PDB entry 4J7R | X-ray diffraction, 2.30 A resolution | chains A and B

Chain A (and B):
Molecule: Isoamylase
Source organism: Chlamydomonas reinhardtii
Notes: EC 3.2.1.68; chain B of this document is another copy of the same molecule, construct and numbering; everything in this record applies to it too
UniProtKB: Q7X8Q2 (Q7X8Q2_CHLRE); residues 57-875 here = UniProt positions 57-875
Chain sequence (840 residues; each row starts with the number of its first residue):
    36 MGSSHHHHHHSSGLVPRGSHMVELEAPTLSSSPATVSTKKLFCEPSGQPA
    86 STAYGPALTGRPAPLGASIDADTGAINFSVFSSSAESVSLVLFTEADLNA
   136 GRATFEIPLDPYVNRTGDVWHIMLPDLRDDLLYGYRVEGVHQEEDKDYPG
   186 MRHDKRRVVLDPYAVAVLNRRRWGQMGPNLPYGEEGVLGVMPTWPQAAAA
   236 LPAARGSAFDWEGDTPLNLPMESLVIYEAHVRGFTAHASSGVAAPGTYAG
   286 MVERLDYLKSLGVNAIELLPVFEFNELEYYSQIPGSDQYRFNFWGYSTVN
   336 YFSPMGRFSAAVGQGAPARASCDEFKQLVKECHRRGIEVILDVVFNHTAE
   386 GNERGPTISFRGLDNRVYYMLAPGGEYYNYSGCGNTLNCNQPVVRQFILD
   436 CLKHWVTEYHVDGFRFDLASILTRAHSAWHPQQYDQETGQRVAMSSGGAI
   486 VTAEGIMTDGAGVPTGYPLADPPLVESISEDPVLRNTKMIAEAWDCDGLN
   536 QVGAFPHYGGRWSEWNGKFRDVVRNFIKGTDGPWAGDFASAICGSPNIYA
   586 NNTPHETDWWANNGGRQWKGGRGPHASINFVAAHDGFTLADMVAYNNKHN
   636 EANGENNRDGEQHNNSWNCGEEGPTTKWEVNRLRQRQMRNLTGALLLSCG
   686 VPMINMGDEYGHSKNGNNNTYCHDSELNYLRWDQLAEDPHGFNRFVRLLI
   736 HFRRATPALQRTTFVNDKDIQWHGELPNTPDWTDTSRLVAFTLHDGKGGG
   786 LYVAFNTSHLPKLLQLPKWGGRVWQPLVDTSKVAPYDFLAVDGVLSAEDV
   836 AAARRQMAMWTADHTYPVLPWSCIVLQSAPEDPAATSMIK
Not modelled in the structure: 36-75 (chain B: 36-77, 875)
Differences from the reference sequence: expression tag (36-56)
Reported in the primary citation:
  - self-association interface (contacts with another copy of this molecule); pairs are residue here / residue on that copy: Arg667-Asp848 (salt bridge)
  - conformationally variable residues (order/disorder transition): Val57 to Phe77

Chain A / chain B interface:
Pairs across the interface - 78 pairs, chain A then chain B:
  Trp663(A) with Val808(B), hydrophobic; Ala847(B), hydrophobic; Glu866(B); Pro868(B), hydrogen bond (side chain-backbone); Thr871(B), hydrogen bond
  Arg667(A) with Met844(B); Ala847(B); Asp848(B), salt bridge
  Gln670(A) with Met844(B); Thr871(B)
  Arg671(A) with Met844(B)
  Pro724(A) with Ser872(B); Met873(B), hydrogen bond (backbone-backbone)
  His725(A) with Met873(B)
  Gly726(A) with Met873(B)
  Leu798(A) with Pro796(B); Leu798(B), hydrophobic
  Ser816(A) with Met844(B); Trp845(B)
  Lys817(A) with Gln841(B); Met842(B)
  Val818(A) with Arg840(B); Gln841(B), hydrogen bond (backbone-backbone); Ala843(B), hydrophobic; Met844(B), hydrophobic; Ala870(B); Thr871(B); Ser872(B); Ile874(B), hydrophobic
  Ala819(A) with Met873(B); Ile874(B), hydrogen bond (backbone-backbone)
  Pro820(A) with Ile874(B)
  Tyr821(A) with Ala837(B); Gln841(B)
  Arg840(A) with Val818(B)
  Gln841(A) with Lys817(B); Val818(B); Tyr821(B); Gln841(B)
  Met842(A) with Met842(B), hydrophobic
  Ala843(A) with Val818(B), hydrophobic
  Met844(A) with Arg667(B); Gln670(B); Arg671(B), hydrogen bond; Ser816(B); Leu854(B), hydrophobic
  Trp845(A) with Ser816(B), hydrogen bond; Pro852(B); Val853(B); Leu854(B), hydrophobic
  Ala847(A) with Trp663(B), hydrophobic; Arg667(B)
  Asp848(A) with Arg667(B), salt bridge; Pro855(B)
  Thr850(A) with Pro796(B)
  Pro852(A) with Trp845(B), hydrophobic; Pro852(B), hydrophobic
  Val853(A) with Trp845(B)
  Leu854(A) with Met844(B), hydrophobic; Trp845(B), hydrophobic
  Pro855(A) with Asp848(B)
  Glu866(A) with Trp663(B)
  Asp867(A) with Trp663(B)
  Pro868(A) with Trp663(B), hydrogen bond (backbone-side chain)
  Ala870(A) with Val818(B)
  Thr871(A) with Trp663(B), hydrogen bond; Arg667(B); Gln670(B); Val818(B)
  Ser872(A) with Pro724(B); Val818(B)
  Met873(A) with Pro724(B), hydrogen bond (backbone-backbone); His725(B); Gly726(B); Ala819(B)
  Ile874(A) with Val818(B), hydrophobic; Ala819(B), hydrogen bond (backbone-backbone); Pro820(B)
Interface residues without a listed pair, chain A (41 interface residues in all): Asp723, Pro796, Lys797, Val808, Thr815, Ala837
Interface residues without a listed pair, chain B (43 interface residues in all): Asp723, Arg729, Lys797, Thr815, Val829, Thr850, Asp867

Overview:
The interface between chain A and chain B involves 41 residues on one side and 43 on the other; the contacts
include 11 hydrogen bonds and 2 salt bridges. Polar contacts include Arg667(A)-Asp848(B), Trp663(A)-Pro868(B)
and Trp663(A)-Thr871(B). The paper reports conformational variability at Val57(A); a self-association
interface involving Arg667(A) and Asp848(A).
Both chains are Isoamylase (Chlamydomonas reinhardtii). Entry 4J7R (Crystal Structure of Chlamydomonas
reinhardtii Isoamylase 1 (ISA1)) was determined by X-ray diffraction (same publication as 4OKD).
